Entry 7NJQ (electron microscopy, 2.67 A resolution); this record covers chains b and d of the 20 polymer chains in the assembly.

Chain b:
Molecule: ATP synthase subunit b
Source organism: Mycolicibacterium smegmatis (strain ATCC 700084 / mc(2)155)
Notes: engineered mutation(s): C-ter 10His tag
UniProtKB: A0R204 (ATPF_MYCS2); residue numbers follow UniProt; this construct covers 1-170
Sequence (180 residues; each row starts with the number of its first residue):
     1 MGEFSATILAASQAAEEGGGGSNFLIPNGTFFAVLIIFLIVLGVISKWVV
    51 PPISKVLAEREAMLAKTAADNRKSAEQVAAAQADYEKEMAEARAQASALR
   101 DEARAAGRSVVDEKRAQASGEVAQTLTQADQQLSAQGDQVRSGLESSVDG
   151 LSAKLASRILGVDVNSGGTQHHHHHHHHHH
Not modelled in the structure: 1-22, 167-180
Construct notes: expression tag (171-180)

Chain d:
Molecule: ATP synthase subunit b-delta
Source organism: Mycolicibacterium smegmatis (strain ATCC 700084 / mc(2)155)
UniProtKB: A0R203 (ATPFD_MYCS2); residues 1-445 here = UniProt positions 1-445
Sequence (445 residues; numbered 1 to 445; the number before each row is that of its first residue):
     1 MSIFIGQLIGFAVIAFIIVKWVVPPVRTLMRNQQEAVRAALAESAEAAKK
    51 LADADAMHAKALADAKAESEKVTEEAKQDSERIAAQLSEQAGSEAERIKA
   101 QGAQQIQLMRQQLIRQLRTGLGAEAVNKAAEIVRAHVADPQAQSATVDRF
   151 LSELEQMAPSSVVIDTAATSRLRAASRQSLAALVEKFDSVAGGLDADGLT
   201 NLADELASVAKLLLSETALNKHLAEPTDDSAPKVRLLERLLSDKVSATTL
   251 DLLRTAVSNRWSTESNLIDAVEHTARLALLKRAEIAGEVDEVEEQLFRFG
   301 RVLDAEPRLSALLSDYTTPAEGRVALLDKALTGRPGVNQTAAALLSQTVG
   351 LLRGERADEAVIDLAELAVSRRGEVVAHVSAAAELSDAQRTRLTEVLSRI
   401 YGRPVSVQLHVDPELLGGLSITVGDEVIDGSIASRLAAAQTGLPD
Not modelled in the structure: 163-168, 445

Interface between chain b and chain d:
Contacting residue pairs (69):
  Arg60(b) - Val37(d)
  Met63(b) - Ala40(d)
  Met63(b) - Ser44(d)
  Lys66(b) - Ser44(d)  hydrogen bond
  Thr67(b) - Glu43(d)
  Thr67(b) - Ser44(d)
  Thr67(b) - Ala47(d)
  Asp70(b) - Ala47(d)
  Asp70(b) - Ala48(d)
  Asp70(b) - Leu51(d)
  Asn71(b) - Ala47(d)
  Asn71(b) - Lys50(d)
  Lys73(b) - Leu51(d)
  Ser74(b) - Lys50(d)  hydrogen bond (side chain-backbone)
  Ser74(b) - Leu51(d)  hydrogen bond (side chain-backbone)
  Gln77(b) - Ala54(d)
  Gln77(b) - Asp55(d)
  Gln77(b) - His58(d)
  Ala80(b) - His58(d)
  Ala81(b) - His58(d)  hydrogen bond (backbone-side chain)
  Asp84(b) - His58(d)  salt bridge
  Tyr85(b) - Ala65(d)  hydrophobic
  Glu88(b) - Leu62(d)
  Glu88(b) - Ala65(d)
  Glu88(b) - Lys66(d)
  Met89(b) - Glu68(d)
  Ala92(b) - Val72(d)  hydrophobic
  Ala96(b) - Ala76(d)  hydrophobic
  Leu99(b) - Lys77(d)
  Arg100(b) - Asp79(d)  salt bridge
  Ala103(b) - Ser80(d)
  Arg104(b) - Leu87(d)
  Gly107(b) - Leu87(d)
  Arg108(b) - Leu87(d)
  Val111(b) - Gln90(d)
  Val111(b) - Ala91(d)  hydrophobic
  Lys114(b) - Ala91(d)
  Lys114(b) - Gly92(d)
  Arg115(b) - Glu94(d)  salt bridge
  Ala118(b) - Lys99(d)  hydrogen bond (backbone-side chain)
  Glu121(b) - Lys99(d)  salt bridge
  Val122(b) - Ile98(d)  hydrophobic
  Val122(b) - Lys99(d)
  Val122(b) - Gly102(d)
  Leu126(b) - Ile106(d)  hydrophobic
  Leu126(b) - Met109(d)  hydrophobic
  Ala129(b) - Ile106(d)  hydrophobic
  Asp130(b) - Met109(d)
  Leu133(b) - Met109(d)  hydrophobic
  Leu133(b) - Leu113(d)
  Gly137(b) - Leu113(d)
  Gly137(b) - Leu117(d)
  Arg141(b) - Leu117(d)
  Leu144(b) - Leu121(d)  hydrophobic
  Val148(b) - Glu124(d)
  Leu151(b) - Leu121(d)  hydrophobic
  Ser152(b) - Ala125(d)
  Ser152(b) - Lys128(d)
  Ser152(b) - Ala129(d)
  Ser152(b) - Ile132(d)
  Leu155(b) - Val126(d)  hydrophobic
  Leu155(b) - Ala129(d)  hydrophobic
  Arg158(b) - Arg435(d)  hydrogen bond (backbone-side chain)
  Ile159(b) - Arg435(d)  hydrogen bond (backbone-side chain)
  Ile159(b) - Leu436(d)  hydrophobic
  Leu160(b) - Val133(d)  hydrophobic
  Leu160(b) - His136(d)
  Leu160(b) - Arg149(d)  hydrogen bond (backbone-side chain)
  Val162(b) - Arg149(d)
Also at the interface, not in a pair above, chain b (53 interface residues in all): Leu64, Arg93, Gln117, Thr125, Ser134, Ala153, Ala156, Gly161, Ser166
Also at the interface, not in a pair above, chain d (55 interface residues in all): Leu41, Ala61, Ser69, Ile83, Ser88, Ala95, Arg110, Gln116, Thr146, Ile432, Ala439

In short:
53 residues of chain b face 55 of chain d across their interface, with 8 hydrogen bonds and 4 salt bridges.
Polar pairs include Asp84(b)-His58(d), Arg100(b)-Asp79(d) and Arg115(b)-Glu94(d).
Chain b is ATP synthase subunit b and chain d is ATP synthase subunit b-delta, both from Mycolicibacterium
smegmatis (strain ATCC 700084 / mc(2)155); the structure, Mycobacterium smegmatis ATP synthase state 3a, was
determined by electron microscopy (same publication as 7NJK, 7NJL, 7NJM, 7NJN, 7NJO, 7NJP and 20 further
entries).
